7YYH - chains A and i of the 23 polymer chains in the assembly; structure by electron microscopy, 8.90 A resolution (very low resolution: no residue pairs are listed; an interface is given only as per-side residue counts).

== Chain A ==
Molecule: Histone H3-like centromeric protein A
Organism: Homo sapiens
UniProtKB: P49450 (CENPA_HUMAN); residue numbers follow UniProt; this construct covers 1-140
Amino-acid sequence (140 residues; each row starts with the number of its first residue):
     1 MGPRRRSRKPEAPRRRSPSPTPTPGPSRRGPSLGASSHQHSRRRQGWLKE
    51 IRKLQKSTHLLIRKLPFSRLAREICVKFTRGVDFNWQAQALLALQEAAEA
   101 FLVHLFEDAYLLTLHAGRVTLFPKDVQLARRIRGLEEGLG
Unresolved in the structure: 1-40, 140
UniProt features mapped onto this chain:
  - region: Gln-39 to Leu-54 (Important for flexibility of DNA ends that protrude from nucleosomes)
  - modified residue: Gly-2 (N,N,N-trimethylglycine), Ser-7 (Phosphoserine), Ser-17 (Phosphoserine), Ser-19 (Phosphoserine), Ser-27 (Phosphoserine), Ser-68 (Phosphoserine)
  - mutagenesis: Ser-7 (S7A: Induces a delay at the terminal stage of cytokinesis and chromosome misalignment during mitosis due to a defect in kinetochore attachment to microtubules), Ser-17 (S17A: Impaired mitotic chromosome congression and chromosome segregation; when associated with A-19), Ser-19 (S19A: Impaired mitotic chromosome congression and chromosome segregation; when associated with A-17), Ser-68 (S68A: No effect on interaction with HJURP. Impairs localization at centromeres; S68E/Q: Impairs interaction with HJURP, association with chromatin and localization at centromeres), Arg-80 to Gly-81 (Impairs retention at centromeres, but not targeting to centromeres), His-104 (H104G: Reduces location at centromeres. Abolishes location at centromeres; when associated with C-112), Leu-112 (L112C: No effect on location at centromeres. Abolishes location at centromeres; when associated with G-104)

== Chain i ==
Molecule: 171-nt DNA strand
Sequence (171 nucleotides; row label = number of the first residue in the row):
    71 CTACAAAAAGAGTGTTTCAAAACTGCTCTATCAAAAGGAATGTTCAACTC
   121 TGTGAGTTGAATGCAATCATCACAAAGAAGTTTCTGAGAATGCTTCTGTT
   171 TAGTTTTTATGTGAAGATATTCCCGTTTCCAACGAAGGCCTCAAAGCGGT
   221 CCAAATATCCACTTGCAGATT
Unresolved in the structure: 71-72, 225-241

== Interface between chain A and chain i ==
At this resolution (9 A) residue pairs are not listed: 11 residues of chain A and 6 of chain i lie at the interface.

== Summary ==
11 residues of chain A and 6 residues of chain i are in contact. UniProt lists 8 mutagenesis sites on chain A.
Chain A is Histone H3-like centromeric protein A (Homo sapiens) and chain i is a 171-nt DNA strand; the
structure, Structure of the human CCANdeltaT CENP-A alpha-satellite complex, was determined by electron
microscopy together with 7PB4, 7PB8, 7PII, 7PKN, 7R5R, 7R5S, 7R5V and 7YWX from the same study.
